PDB entry 7UZO | X-ray diffraction, 1.30 A resolution | chains A and B

[Chain A]
Molecule: Parathyroid hormone/parathyroid hormone-related peptide receptor
Source organism: Homo sapiens
Notes: fragment: amino-terminal extracellular domain
Sequence (101 residues; numbered 30 to 130; the number before each row is that of its first residue):
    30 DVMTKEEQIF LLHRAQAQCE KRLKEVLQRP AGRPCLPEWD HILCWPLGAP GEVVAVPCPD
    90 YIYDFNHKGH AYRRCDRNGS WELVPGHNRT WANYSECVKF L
Disulfide bonds: Cys48-Cys73, Cys64-Cys104, Cys87-Cys126

[Chain B]
Molecule: Peptide from Parathyroid hormone-related protein
Reference sequence: P12272 (PTHR_HUMAN); residues 15-36 here correspond to UniProt positions 51-72 (UniProt number = residue number + 36)
Sequence (23 residues; row label = number of the first residue in the row):
    15 YQDLRRRFFL HHLIAEXHTA EIX
Modified residues: XCP ((1S,2S)-2-aminocyclopentanecarboxylic acid) at position 31; NH2 (amino group) at position 37
Sequence notes: conflict Tyr15 (Ile51 in P12272); engineered mutation XCP_31 (Ile67 in P12272); amidation (37)
Metal / ion sites: Zn2+ near His26 (its only coordinating residue here)
Swiss-Prot annotation at these positions:
  - region: Arg21 to Glu30, His32 (Important for receptor binding)

[How chain A and chain B interact]
Residue-residue contacts - 39 pairs, chain A then chain B:
  Val31(A) - Gln16(B)
  Val31(A) - Asp17(B)
  Val31(A) - Arg20(B)
  Met32(A) - Arg20(B)  hydrogen bond (backbone-side chain)
  Lys34(A) - Arg19(B)
  Lys34(A) - Phe23(B)
  Glu35(A) - Arg19(B)  salt bridge
  Ile38(A) - Phe23(B)  hydrophobic
  Leu41(A) - Phe23(B)  hydrophobic
  Leu41(A) - Leu27(B)  hydrophobic
  Asp69(A) - XCP_31(B)
  His70(A) - Leu27(B)
  His70(A) - Glu30(B)  salt bridge
  Ile71(A) - Leu27(B)
  Ile71(A) - Ile28(B)  hydrophobic
  Ile71(A) - XCP_31(B)
  Ile91(A) - Leu24(B)  hydrophobic
  Tyr92(A) - Arg20(B)
  Asp93(A) - Arg20(B)  salt bridge
  Asp93(A) - Leu24(B)
  Phe94(A) - Leu24(B)  hydrophobic
  Val113(A) - Thr33(B)
  His116(A) - Ile36(B)
  Arg118(A) - Glu30(B)  hydrogen bond (side chain-backbone)
  Arg118(A) - Thr33(B)
  Thr119(A) - Thr33(B)  hydrogen bond (backbone-side chain)
  Trp120(A) - Thr33(B)
  Trp120(A) - Ala34(B)
  Ala121(A) - XCP_31(B)
  Ala121(A) - His32(B)
  Ala121(A) - Thr33(B)  hydrogen bond (backbone-side chain)
  Ala121(A) - Ala34(B)  hydrogen bond (backbone-backbone)
  Asn122(A) - His32(B)
  Asn122(A) - Ala34(B)
  Tyr123(A) - XCP_31(B)
  Tyr123(A) - His32(B)  hydrogen bond (backbone-side chain)
  Ser124(A) - His32(B)
  Val127(A) - Ile28(B)  hydrophobic
  Leu130(A) - Leu24(B)  hydrophobic
Interface residues without a listed pair, chain A (26 interface residues in all): Thr33, Gln37
Interface residues without a listed pair, chain B (16 interface residues in all): Arg21, Glu35

[In short]
The interface between chain A and chain B involves 26 residues on one side and 16 on the other, with 6
hydrogen bonds and 3 salt bridges. Polar pairs include Glu35(A)-Arg19(B), His70(A)-Glu30(B) and
Asp93(A)-Arg20(B).
Chain A is Parathyroid hormone/parathyroid hormone-related peptide receptor (Homo sapiens) and chain B is
Peptide from Parathyroid hormone-related protein; the structure, Parathyroid hormone 1 receptor extracellular
domain complexed with a peptide ligand containing one beta-amino acid, was determined by X-ray diffraction,
deposited together with 7UZP.
